Entry 6RD5 (electron microscopy, 2.69 A resolution); this record covers chains 3 and M of the 8 polymer chains in the assembly.

== Chain 3 ==
Name: Mitochondrial F1F0 ATP synthase associated 32 kDa protein
From: Polytomella sp. Pringsheim 198.80
UniProt: K0J903 (K0J903_9CHLO); numbering as in UniProt (aligned over 1-325)
Chain sequence (325 residues; numbered 1 to 325; the number before each row is that of its first residue):
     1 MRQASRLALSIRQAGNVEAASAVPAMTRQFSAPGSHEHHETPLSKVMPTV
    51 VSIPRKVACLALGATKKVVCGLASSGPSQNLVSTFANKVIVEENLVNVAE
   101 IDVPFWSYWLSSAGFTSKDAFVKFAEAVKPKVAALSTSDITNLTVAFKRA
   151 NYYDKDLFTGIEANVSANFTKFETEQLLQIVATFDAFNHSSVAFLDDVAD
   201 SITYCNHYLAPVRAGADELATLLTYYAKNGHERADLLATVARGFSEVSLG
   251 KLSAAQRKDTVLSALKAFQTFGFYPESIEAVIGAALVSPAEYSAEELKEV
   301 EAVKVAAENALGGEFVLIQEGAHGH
Unresolved in the structure: 1-77, 322-325

== Chain M ==
Name: Mitochondrial ATP synthase subunit 6
From: Polytomella sp. Pringsheim 198.80
UniProt: H8PGG3 (H8PGG3_9CHLO); numbering as in UniProt (aligned over 1-327)
Chain sequence (327 residues; each row starts with the number of its first residue):
     1 MSVLSSVSMGSRIGSSLLGRSSAYLAQCGFSTRSNLNGSIDTSSSVFQAL
    51 SSDNENKPAASPLNVKLPGMSCSSILLPKTSRIAVPFGNQTMAMSSVRDV
   101 KTGSLPTNFLTGVYRFWRSQNPAEKPHDPVNDRLLPAVVDASDKRASIGT
   151 WATTFFCTIISCNLLGLMPFNEAPTSGLGFATGLGVSVWATATILGLSKT
   201 GFKFPGHFIPGGTPWPMAFIFVPLETISYTFRAVSLGVRLWVNMLAGHTL
   251 LHILTGMALALPFSLGFFSMVPATFGVCCLLSALVGLEYLVAVLQSGVFS
   301 ILSTVYVGEFNHDKFIGPAAKIVKKIH
Unresolved in the structure: 1-94, 206-218, 325-327
Ion coordination: Zn2+: H248, H252
Residues lining bound ligands:
  - phosphatidylethanolamine (PEV; (1S)-2-{[(2-aminoethoxy)(hydroxy)phosphoryl]oxy}-1-[(palmitoyloxy)methyl]ethyl stearate), molecule 1: R98, V100, S104, P106, T107, S161, C162, L165, P174, F180
  - phosphatidylethanolamine (PEV), molecule 2: K101, S104, L105, Y289, V293
  - phosphatidylethanolamine (PEV), molecule 3: L105, P106, F109, L110, S161, L165
  - phosphatidylethanolamine (PEV), molecule 4: L165, P169, N171, E172, P174
  - phosphatidylethanolamine (PEV), molecule 5: L178, T182, V186, V234, V238, W241
  - phosphatidylethanolamine (PEV), molecule 6: C279, S282, A283, L284, G286, L287
What the authors report for this chain:
  - Zn2+ coordination: H248, H252
  - contacts within the chain: R239-Q295
  - catalytic residues: H248, E288 (proposed by the authors, not directly observed)

== How chain 3 and chain M interact ==
Pairs across the interface (44):
  Y208(3) - L135(M)  hydrophobic
  L209(3) - L135(M)  hydrophobic
  L209(3) - V139(M)  hydrophobic
  V212(3) - P136(M)  hydrophobic
  V212(3) - V139(M)  hydrophobic
  R213(3) - V139(M)
  R213(3) - D143(M)  salt bridge
  R242(3) - D132(M)  salt bridge
  R242(3) - P136(M)
  S245(3) - P136(M)
  E246(3) - R133(M)  salt bridge
  E246(3) - G317(M)
  E246(3) - P318(M)
  E246(3) - A319(M)  hydrogen bond (side chain-backbone)
  E246(3) - A320(M)
  V247(3) - D140(M)
  E276(3) - N131(M)  hydrogen bond
  E276(3) - R133(M)
  E276(3) - K321(M)  salt bridge
  S277(3) - D132(M)  hydrogen bond (side chain-backbone)
  S277(3) - R133(M)
  E279(3) - R133(M)  salt bridge
  E279(3) - A320(M)
  E279(3) - K321(M)  salt bridge
  E279(3) - I322(M)  hydrogen bond (side chain-backbone)
  A280(3) - R133(M)
  G283(3) - A320(M)
  A307(3) - I322(M)
  L311(3) - I322(M)  hydrophobic
  G312(3) - K324(M)
  G313(3) - I322(M)
  G313(3) - V323(M)
  E314(3) - K321(M)
  E314(3) - I322(M)
  E314(3) - V323(M)  hydrogen bond (backbone-backbone)
  F315(3) - A320(M)  hydrophobic
  F315(3) - K321(M)
  F315(3) - I322(M)  hydrophobic
  V316(3) - A320(M)
  V316(3) - K321(M)  hydrogen bond (backbone-backbone)
  V316(3) - V323(M)  hydrophobic
  L317(3) - A319(M)
  I318(3) - P318(M)
  I318(3) - A319(M)  hydrogen bond (backbone-backbone)
Also at the interface, not in a pair above, chain M (18 interface residues in all): A137, I316

== Summary ==
22 residues of chain 3 face 18 of chain M across their interface; the contacts include 7 hydrogen bonds and 6
salt bridges. Among the polar pairs are R213(3)-D143(M), R242(3)-D132(M) and E246(3)-R133(M). Chain M binds 6
copies of phosphatidylethanolamine. The paper reports catalytic residues H248(M) and E288(M); Zn2+
coordination by H248(M) and H252(M).
Chain 3 is Mitochondrial F1F0 ATP synthase associated 32 kDa protein and chain M is Mitochondrial ATP synthase
subunit 6, both from Polytomella sp. Pringsheim 198.80; the structure, CryoEM structure of Polytomella F-ATP
synthase, focussed refinement of Fo and peripheral stalk, C2 symmetry, was determined by electron microscopy
together with 6RD4, 6RD6, 6RD7, 6RD8, 6RD9, 6RDA and 46 further entries from the same study.
